3GPJ - chains H and Z of the 28 polymer chains in the assembly; structure by X-ray diffraction, 2.70 A resolution.

[Chain H]
Molecule: Proteasome component PUP1
Source organism: Saccharomyces cerevisiae
Notes: EC 3.4.25.1; fragment: sequence database residues 30-251
UniProt: P25043 (PSB7_YEAST); the construct lacks a stretch of the UniProt sequence and is renumbered around it, so the offset changes along the chain: 1-91 = UniProt 30-120; 93-105 = UniProt 121-133; 106-187 = UniProt 135-216; 189-223 = UniProt 217-251
Sequence (222 residues; row label = number of the first residue in the row; note: 2 numbers in that range are skipped by the numbering (no residue carries them; nothing is unmodelled there)):
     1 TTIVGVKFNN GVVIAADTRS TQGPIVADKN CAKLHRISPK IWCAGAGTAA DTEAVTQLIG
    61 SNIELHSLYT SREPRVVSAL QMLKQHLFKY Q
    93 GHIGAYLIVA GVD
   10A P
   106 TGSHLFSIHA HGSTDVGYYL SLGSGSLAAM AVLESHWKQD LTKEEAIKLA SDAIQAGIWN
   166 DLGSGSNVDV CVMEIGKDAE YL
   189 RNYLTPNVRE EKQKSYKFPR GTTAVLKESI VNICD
Covalently attached groups: Syringolin B (SY2) linked to Thr1
Ligand contacts: Syringolin B (SY2; N-{[(1S)-2-methyl-1-{[(5S,8S)-5-(1-methylethyl)-2,7-dioxo-1,6-diazacyclododec-3-en-8-yl]carbamoyl}propyl]carbamoyl}-L-valine): Arg19, Ser20, Thr21, Gln22, Ala27, Cys31, Lys33, Gly45, Ala46, Gly47, Thr48, Ala49, Thr52, Ser129
UniProt features mapped onto this chain:
  - active site: Thr1 (Nucleophile)
What the authors report for this chain:
  - binding site for Syringolin B: Thr1

[Chain Z]
Molecule: Proteasome component C5
Source organism: Saccharomyces cerevisiae
Notes: EC 3.4.25.1; fragment: sequence database residues 20-241
UniProt: P23724 (PSB1_YEAST); the construct lacks a stretch of the UniProt sequence and is renumbered around it, so the offset changes along the chain: -9 to -1 = UniProt 20-28; 1-70 = UniProt 29-98; 71-106 = UniProt 100-135; 107-144 = UniProt 138-175; 2 more segments
Sequence (222 residues; row label = number of the first residue in the row; note: 2 numbers in that range are skipped by the numbering (no residue carries them; nothing is unmodelled there); a row labelled like 10A-10B holds insertion residues (10A, then the next letters in order); numbers below 1 keep their minus sign (Gln-9 is residue -9)):
    -9 QFNPYGDNG
     1 GTILGIAGED FAVLAGDTRN ITDYSINSRY EPKVFDCGDN IVMSANGFAA DGDALVKRFK
    61 NSVKWYHFDH
   70A N
    71 DKKLSINSAA RNIQHLLYGK RFFPYYVHTI IAGLDE
10A-10B DG
   107 KGAVYSFDPV GSYEREQCRA GGAAASLIMP FLDNQVNF
14A-14F KNQYEP
14H-14I GT
    1I N
14J-14K GK
14M-14Q VKKPL
   14W K
   145 YLSVEEVIKL VRDSFTSATE RHIQVGDGLE ILIVTK
   182 DGVRKEFYEL KRD
Ligand contacts: Syringolin B (SY2; N-{[(1S)-2-methyl-1-{[(5S,8S)-5-(1-methylethyl)-2,7-dioxo-1,6-diazacyclododec-3-en-8-yl]carbamoyl}propyl]carbamoyl}-L-valine): Asp114, Pro115, Val116, Ser118

[Chain H / chain Z interface]
Pairs across the interface - 60 pairs, chain H then chain Z:
  Arg19(H) - Ile167(Z)
  Arg19(H) - Asp194(Z)  salt bridge
  Gly23(H) - Tyr24(Z)
  Gly23(H) - Ile167(Z)
  Pro24(H) - Arg165(Z)
  Pro24(H) - His166(Z)
  Pro24(H) - Ile167(Z)  hydrogen bond (backbone-backbone)
  Ile25(H) - Arg165(Z)
  Ile25(H) - His166(Z)
  Val26(H) - Glu164(Z)
  Val26(H) - Arg165(Z)  hydrogen bond (backbone-backbone)
  Val26(H) - Ile167(Z)  hydrophobic
  Ala27(H) - Arg165(Z)  hydrogen bond (backbone-side chain)
  Lys29(H) - Glu164(Z)  salt bridge
  Lys29(H) - Arg165(Z)
  Ile163(H) - Asp194(Z)
  Trp164(H) - Arg29(Z)  hydrogen bond (backbone-side chain)
  Trp164(H) - Arg193(Z)
  Trp164(H) - Asp194(Z)
  Asp166(H) - Tyr24(Z)
  Asp166(H) - Asp194(Z)
  Leu167(H) - Arg19(Z)
  Leu167(H) - Ile21(Z)  hydrophobic
  Leu167(H) - Asp23(Z)
  Leu167(H) - Tyr24(Z)  hydrogen bond (backbone-backbone)
  Leu167(H) - Ser25(Z)
  Leu167(H) - Ile26(Z)  hydrophobic
  Leu167(H) - Ile167(Z)
  Gly168(H) - Tyr24(Z)
  Ser169(H) - Asp194(Z)
  Gly170(H) - Asp194(Z)
  Ser171(H) - Asp194(Z)  hydrogen bond (backbone-side chain)
  Asn195(H) - Lys192(Z)  hydrogen bond (backbone-side chain)
  Asn195(H) - Asp194(Z)
  Arg197(H) - Thr160(Z)  hydrogen bond
  Arg197(H) - Ser161(Z)  hydrogen bond
  Arg197(H) - Glu164(Z)
  Glu198(H) - Arg156(Z)  salt bridge
  Glu198(H) - Thr160(Z)
  Glu198(H) - Glu190(Z)
  Lys200(H) - Asp157(Z)
  Gln201(H) - Lys153(Z)
  Gln201(H) - Arg156(Z)  hydrogen bond
  Gln201(H) - Asp157(Z)  hydrogen bond (backbone-side chain)
  Lys202(H) - Gln141(Z)  hydrogen bond
  Lys202(H) - Glu150(Z)
  Lys202(H) - Asp157(Z)  hydrogen bond (backbone-side chain)
  Tyr204(H) - Phe137(Z)
  Tyr204(H) - Gln141(Z)
  Tyr204(H) - Leu154(Z)
  Tyr204(H) - Asp157(Z)  hydrogen bond
  Phe206(H) - Gln14C(Z)
  Phe206(H) - Asn140(Z)
  Phe206(H) - Gln141(Z)
  Arg208(H) - Pro14F(Z)
  Gly209(H) - Pro14F(Z)
  Thr210(H) - Asn14B(Z)
  Thr210(H) - Gln14C(Z)
  Thr210(H) - Tyr14D(Z)  hydrogen bond (backbone-backbone)
  Ala212(H) - Gly14J(Z)
Also at the interface, not in a pair above, chain H (30 interface residues in all): Thr21, Asn165, Pro207
Also at the interface, not in a pair above, chain Z (33 interface residues in all): Glu14E, Gly14H, Leu133

[In short]
30 residues of chain H and 33 residues of chain Z are in contact, with 15 hydrogen bonds and 3 salt bridges.
Polar contacts include Arg19(H)-Asp194(Z), Lys29(H)-Glu164(Z) and Glu198(H)-Arg156(Z). Ligands of chain Z:
Syringolin B. Syringolin B is covalently linked to Thr1(H). The paper reports a binding site for Syringolin B
at Thr1(H).
Chain H is Proteasome component PUP1 and chain Z is Proteasome component C5, both from Saccharomyces
cerevisiae; the structure, Crystal structure of the yeast 20S proteasome in complex with syringolin B, was
determined by X-ray diffraction.
